1HEZ - chains A and E of the 5 polymer chains in the assembly; structure by X-ray diffraction, 2.70 A resolution.

== Chain A ==
Molecule: Kappa light chain of ig
From: Homo sapiens
Notes: fragment: 1-214
Amino-acid sequence (214 residues; each row starts with the number of its first residue):
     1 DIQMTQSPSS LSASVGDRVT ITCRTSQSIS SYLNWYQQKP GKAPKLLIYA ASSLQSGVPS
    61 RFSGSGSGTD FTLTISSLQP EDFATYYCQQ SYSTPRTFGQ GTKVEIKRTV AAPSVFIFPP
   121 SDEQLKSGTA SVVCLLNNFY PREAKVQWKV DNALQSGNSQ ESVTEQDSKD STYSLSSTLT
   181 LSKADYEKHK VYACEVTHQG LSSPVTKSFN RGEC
Disulfides: C23-C88, C134-C194

== Chain E ==
Molecule: Protein L
From: Finegoldia magna
Notes: fragment: 820-880
Reference sequence: Q51918 (Q51918); residues 820-880 here correspond to UniProt positions 476-536 (UniProt number = residue number - 344)
Amino-acid sequence (61 residues; row label = number of the first residue in the row):
   820 EVTIKVNLIF ADGKIQTAEF KGTFEEATAE AYRYADLLAK VNGEYTADLE DGGNHMNIKF
   880 A
Construct notes: conflict I834 (Thr490 in Q51918), N873 (Tyr529 in Q51918), H874 (Thr530 in Q51918), M875 (Ile531 in Q51918)

== Interface between chain A and chain E ==
Pairs across the interface (21; chain A residue first):
  T5(A) - E849(E)
  P8(A) - E838(E)
  P8(A) - F839(E)  hydrophobic
  P8(A) - Y853(E)
  S9(A) - E838(E)  hydrogen bond (backbone-backbone)
  S9(A) - F839(E)
  S9(A) - K840(E)  hydrogen bond (side chain-backbone)
  S10(A) - A837(E)
  S10(A) - E838(E)  hydrogen bond
  L11(A) - T836(E)
  L11(A) - Y853(E)
  S12(A) - Q835(E)
  S12(A) - T836(E)  hydrogen bond (backbone-backbone)
  A13(A) - Q835(E)
  R18(A) - Q835(E)
  T20(A) - Y853(E)  hydrogen bond (backbone-side chain)
  T20(A) - L856(E)
  T22(A) - L856(E)
  R24(A) - R852(E)
  K107(A) - I834(E)
  E143(A) - K824(E)
Interface residues without a listed pair, chain A (16 interface residues in all): S7, D17, T72
Interface residues without a listed pair, chain E (13 interface residues in all): V860

== In short ==
16 residues of chain A face 13 of chain E across their interface; the contacts include 5 hydrogen bonds. Among
the polar pairs are S9(A)-K840(E), S10(A)-E838(E) and T20(A)-Y853(E).
Here chain A is Kappa light chain of ig (Homo sapiens) and chain E is Protein L (Finegoldia magna). Entry 1HEZ
(Structure of P. magnus protein L bound to a human IgM Fab) was determined by X-ray diffraction.
